Entry 7E2D (electron microscopy, 3.71 A resolution); this record covers chains I and J of the 11 polymer chains in the assembly.

[Chain I]
Protein: Trafficking protein particle complex II-specific subunit 130
Organism: Saccharomyces cerevisiae (strain ATCC 204508 / S288c)
Reference sequence: Q03660 (TR130_YEAST); numbering as in UniProt (aligned over 1-1102)
Sequence (1102 residues; row label = number of the first residue in the row):
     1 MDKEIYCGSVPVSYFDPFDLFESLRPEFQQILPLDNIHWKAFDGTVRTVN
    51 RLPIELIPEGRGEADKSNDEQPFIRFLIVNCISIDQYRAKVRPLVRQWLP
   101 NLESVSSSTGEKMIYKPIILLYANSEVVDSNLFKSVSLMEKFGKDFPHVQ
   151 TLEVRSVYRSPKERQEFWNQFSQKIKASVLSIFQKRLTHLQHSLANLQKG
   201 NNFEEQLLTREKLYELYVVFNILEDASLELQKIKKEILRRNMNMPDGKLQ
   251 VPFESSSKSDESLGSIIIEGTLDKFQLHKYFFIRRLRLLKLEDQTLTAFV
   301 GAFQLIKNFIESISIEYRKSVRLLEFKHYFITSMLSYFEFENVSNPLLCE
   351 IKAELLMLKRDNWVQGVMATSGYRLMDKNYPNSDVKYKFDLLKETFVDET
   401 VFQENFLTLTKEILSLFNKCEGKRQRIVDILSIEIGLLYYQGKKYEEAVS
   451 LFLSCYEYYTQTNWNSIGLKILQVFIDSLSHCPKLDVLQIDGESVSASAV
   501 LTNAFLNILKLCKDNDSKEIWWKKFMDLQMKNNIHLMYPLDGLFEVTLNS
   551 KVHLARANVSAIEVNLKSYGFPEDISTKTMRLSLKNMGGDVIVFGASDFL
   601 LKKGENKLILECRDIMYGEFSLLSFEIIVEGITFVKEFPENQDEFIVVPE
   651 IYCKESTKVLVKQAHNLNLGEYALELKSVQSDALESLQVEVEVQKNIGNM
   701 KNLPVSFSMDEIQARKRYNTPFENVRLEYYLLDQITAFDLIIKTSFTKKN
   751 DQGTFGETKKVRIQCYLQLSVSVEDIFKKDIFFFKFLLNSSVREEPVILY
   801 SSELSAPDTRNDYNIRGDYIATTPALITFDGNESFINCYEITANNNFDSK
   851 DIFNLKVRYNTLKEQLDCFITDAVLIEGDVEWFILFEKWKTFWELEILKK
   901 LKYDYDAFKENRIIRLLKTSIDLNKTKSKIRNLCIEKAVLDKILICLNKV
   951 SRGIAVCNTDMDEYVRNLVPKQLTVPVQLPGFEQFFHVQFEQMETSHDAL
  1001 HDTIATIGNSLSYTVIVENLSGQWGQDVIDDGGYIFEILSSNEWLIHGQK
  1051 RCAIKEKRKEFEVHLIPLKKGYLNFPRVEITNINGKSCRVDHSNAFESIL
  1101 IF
Disordered / not traced: 1-249, 372-398, 531-550, 1085-1102

[Chain J]
Protein: Trafficking protein particle complex II-specific subunit 120
Organism: Saccharomyces cerevisiae (strain ATCC 204508 / S288c)
Reference sequence: Q04183 (TR120_YEAST); residue numbers follow UniProt; this construct covers 1-1289
Sequence (1289 residues; each row starts with the number of its first residue):
     1 MNILKHFPSYVGPSKIRTLVIPIGHWTRKEFNNAVQKLSEFNEIHLSDVT
    51 PIDSPIFTPQGFPHGKLFFDFLTIDHDDALELFLYDFEPFRKTFVIIGLV
   101 NDYSDPLTNLNFMKEKYPTLISPNLVYASSTPTKELEQTIDTMENVFASS
   151 PDMQKNIETIMCDIARNFLTALNSYYSSYKHVTLRSPGAIGGNAVLKTTL
   201 IRQNSYTSSSSSTPMSAVQSSVSSSSKAGSVTTASKRLSSFEMTTNSLKR
   251 SASLKLATTLSTSENRSQQKSLGRQMKILGNFQLLAGRYVDALNSFVDAI
   301 TTLYKVRDYLWLGSALDGISICFLLLSYLGLSYQIPQIVSLICPVEKLNF
   351 ESSSTGISPVDSNSKATASTTASSTPRNSISIAAMQSPRNSIMSLSAPAL
   401 NIDVENINLPLLIKCISDKVLYYYDLSLMHNSEYAPQVVYCEFLLKTLTF
   451 MTSCYKSSEFSKDVLDNIVKNQHRALSDIPNSPMFPRFEVYFYSNKLFEL
   501 QLKEMQVEAQIKIYSTMAEVYRLLGYKRKQLFVLRLLMVALLATPNKIAW
   551 HPDYRTLIDTIIELLNINESEAKINVDDPSQSTWLILQKKILQLCIKVSR
   601 KINDFEYVAKFSSILITKYTHLLNQSEQDALFKEYIQPSITNESITSYWD
   651 PFILREVVINRILDSDPTSNEIPLESDVSSLESLENRQKTQDINPQEVFN
   701 PFKRVQPTSFVSNNSTKVPILVFLVGDKAEFTCRVQNPFKFDFTINDIQL
   751 DEEISEFCEIDRKAVSYSGPYNVKAESIRSITLPLIIKKPTYKKIYEISC
   801 LKISILKLPLQKFDIINDSRRSNPVEEEAEYSKCIYGKLKIKILPEQPQL
   851 ELLSTSKMTRNSWMMLDGTKTDFHITVRNKSLSCAINHIKIIPMNNIEQM
   901 LKPDYWKKMPPDDLYIMEKQLDWLSKSCVRIIKLPTVIKPNETITFDLEL
   951 DNTAVPFNFTGFDLLIEYGMSATDESCIYLKKLSIPYEVTLRRTIEVPSM
  1001 DIIPLNELFSSQVENVDWIEYVMSKIRAESNLHSRDFILLLLDFRNSWID
  1051 GIKLNVQFEDFTSNEYHVEASHTSRIIVPIKKIDYKKYNFENTPIPRIYP
  1101 GRQFIQSGLNEEQTIEMRQKFWCREHIISKLKCNWKLTTDQSVTGSVDFN
  1151 KFIEKFDHKMVYTIYPGRLFYGVQLLLDEPKVKVGEIINLKIITEPTSTC
  1201 RRKQNSTVNFLDIVIFDSKTSKILPRSNRRILYNGSLTKPISTTKVSEIN
  1251 LEIIPIEKGRYEFSVCISKSNNQDGIIQFDSENVILSVI
Disordered / not traced: 1-264, 329-377, 569-582, 674-728, 831-856, 935-943
UniProt features mapped onto this chain:
  - modified residue (Phosphoserine): S379, S387

[How chain I and chain J interact]
Pairs across the interface (16; chain I residue first):
  K785(I) with R1226(J), hydrogen bond (side chain-backbone)
  E833(I) with S1236(J), hydrogen bond; T1238(J)
  S834(I) with S1236(J), hydrogen bond (backbone-side chain)
  F835(I) with S1236(J)
  I836(I) with Y1233(J); G1235(J)
  N837(I) with N1234(J)
  C838(I) with L1232(J), hydrophobic; N1234(J)
  F908(I) with N1271(J)
  E910(I) with S1206(J); V1208(J)
  D1002(I) with R1229(J), hydrogen bond (backbone-side chain)
  T1003(I) with R1229(J)
  W1024(I) with K1219(J)
Other interface residues (no listed pair), chain I (15 interface residues in all): I776, G953, I954
Other interface residues (no listed pair), chain J (16 interface residues in all): T1207, F1210, P1225, N1228
Interface features reported in the paper:
  - interface residues, chain I: F835(I)

[Overview]
15 residues of chain I face 16 of chain J across their interface; the contacts include 4 hydrogen bonds. Among
the polar pairs are K785(I)-R1226(J), E833(I)-S1236(J) and S834(I)-S1236(J). The paper reports the interface
residue F835(I).
Here chain I is Trafficking protein particle complex II-specific subunit 130 and chain J is Trafficking
protein particle complex II-specific subunit 120, both from Saccharomyces cerevisiae (strain ATCC 204508 /
S288c). Entry 7E2D (Monomer of TRAPPII (Closed)) was determined by electron microscopy together with 7E2C,
7E8S, 7E8T, 7E93, 7E94 and 7EA3 from the same study.
